6H0A - chain A; structure by X-ray diffraction, 2.10 A resolution.

# Chain A
Name: Serum Paraoxonase-1 by directed evolution with the L69G/H115W/H134R/F222S/T332S mutations
Organism: Homo sapiens
Chain sequence (355 residues; each row starts with the number of its first residue):
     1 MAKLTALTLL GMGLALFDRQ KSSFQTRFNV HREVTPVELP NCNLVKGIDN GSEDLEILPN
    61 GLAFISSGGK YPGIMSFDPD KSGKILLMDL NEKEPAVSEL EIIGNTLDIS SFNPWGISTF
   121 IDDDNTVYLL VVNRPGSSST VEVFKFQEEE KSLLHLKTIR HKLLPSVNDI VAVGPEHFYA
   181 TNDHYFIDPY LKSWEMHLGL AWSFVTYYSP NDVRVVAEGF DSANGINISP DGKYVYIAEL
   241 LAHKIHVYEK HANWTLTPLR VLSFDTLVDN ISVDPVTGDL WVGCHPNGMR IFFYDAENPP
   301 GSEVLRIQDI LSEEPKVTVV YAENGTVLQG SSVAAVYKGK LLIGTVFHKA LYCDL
Disordered / not traced: 1-16
Disulfides: Cys-42/Cys-353
Bound ions: Ca2+ site 1: Asp-54, Ile-117, Asp-169; Ca2+ site 2: Asn-224, Asp-269
Ligand contacts: B3P (2-[3-(2-hydroxy-1,1-dihydroxymethyl-ethylamino)-propylamino]-2-hydroxymethyl-propane-1,3-diol): Leu-39, Pro-40, Asn-41, Cys-42, Asn-43, Val-327

# Summary
Ligands of chain A: compound B3P. Asp-54, Ile-117 and Asp-169 form the Ca2+ site 1. The Ca2+ site 2 is built
by Asn-224 and Asp-269.
Chain A is Serum Paraoxonase-1 by directed evolution with the L69G/H115W/H134R/F222S/T332S mutations (Homo
sapiens); the structure, Serum paraoxonase-1 by directed evolution with the L69G/H115W/H134R/F222S/T332S
mutations, was determined by X-ray diffraction, deposited together with 6GMU and 6G82.
